PDB entry 1ZGO | X-ray diffraction, 1.40 A resolution | chains B and D of the 4 polymer chains in the assembly

Chain B (and D):
Name: Red fluorescent protein drFP583
From: Discosoma sp
Notes: chain D of this document is another copy of the same molecule, construct and numbering; everything in this record applies to it too
UniProtKB: Q9U6Y8 (DSRD_DISSP); aligned to UniProt positions 1-225 over residues 1-225
Sequence (223 residues; row label = number of the first residue in the row; note: 2 numbers in that range are skipped by the numbering (no residue carries them; nothing is unmodelled there)):
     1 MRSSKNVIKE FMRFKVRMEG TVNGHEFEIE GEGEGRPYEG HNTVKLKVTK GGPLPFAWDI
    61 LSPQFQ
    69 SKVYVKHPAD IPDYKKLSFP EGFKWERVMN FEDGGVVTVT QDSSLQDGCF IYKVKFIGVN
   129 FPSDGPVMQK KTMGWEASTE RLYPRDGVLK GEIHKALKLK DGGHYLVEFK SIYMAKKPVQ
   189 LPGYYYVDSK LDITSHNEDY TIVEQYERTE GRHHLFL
Not modelled in the structure: 1-5
Differences from the reference sequence: chromophore (66, 66, 66)
Modified positions: Gln66 ([2-(3-carbamoyl-1-imino-propyl)-4-(4-hydroxy-benzylidene)-5-oxo-4,5-dihydro-imidazol-1-yl]-acetic acid; CRQ)
Covalent attachments: covalent link Gln66-Ser69
UniProt features mapped onto this chain:
  - cross-link: Gln66 (2-iminomethyl-5-imidazolinone (Gln-Gly))

Chain B / chain D interface:
Contacting residue pairs (65):
  Glu100(B) - Arg153(D)  salt bridge
  Glu144(B) - Tyr192(D)
  Ala145(B) - Tyr192(D)
  Ala145(B) - Tyr194(D)  hydrogen bond (backbone-side chain)
  Ala145(B) - His222(D)
  Ser146(B) - Tyr194(D)
  Ser146(B) - His222(D)  hydrogen bond (backbone-side chain)
  Thr147(B) - Tyr194(D)
  Thr147(B) - His222(D)
  Arg149(B) - His162(D)  hydrogen bond (side chain-backbone)
  Arg149(B) - Lys163(D)  hydrogen bond (side chain-backbone)
  Arg149(B) - Ala164(D)
  Arg149(B) - Leu174(D)
  Tyr151(B) - Leu174(D)
  Arg153(B) - Glu100(D)  salt bridge
  Arg153(B) - His172(D)  hydrogen bond (side chain-backbone)
  Arg153(B) - Leu174(D)
  Glu160(B) - His162(D)
  Ile161(B) - His162(D)
  His162(B) - Arg149(D)  hydrogen bond (backbone-side chain)
  His162(B) - Glu160(D)
  His162(B) - Ile161(D)
  His162(B) - His162(D)  hydrogen bond
  His162(B) - Glu176(D)  salt bridge
  His162(B) - Tyr192(D)
  Lys163(B) - Arg149(D)  hydrogen bond (backbone-side chain)
  Ala164(B) - Arg149(D)
  Ala164(B) - Tyr192(D)
  His172(B) - Arg153(D)  hydrogen bond (backbone-side chain)
  His172(B) - Tyr192(D)
  Leu174(B) - Arg149(D)
  Leu174(B) - Tyr151(D)
  Leu174(B) - Arg153(D)
  Glu176(B) - His162(D)  salt bridge
  Glu176(B) - Glu176(D)
  Tyr192(B) - Glu144(D)
  Tyr192(B) - Ala145(D)
  Tyr192(B) - His162(D)
  Tyr192(B) - Ala164(D)
  Tyr192(B) - His172(D)
  Tyr194(B) - Ala145(D)  hydrogen bond (side chain-backbone)
  Tyr194(B) - Ser146(D)
  Tyr194(B) - Thr147(D)
  Asp196(B) - His222(D)
  Asp196(B) - Leu223(D)
  Asp196(B) - Phe224(D)
  Ser197(B) - His222(D)
  Ser197(B) - Phe224(D)
  Arg216(B) - Phe224(D)
  Glu218(B) - Phe224(D)
  Arg220(B) - Arg220(D)
  Arg220(B) - Leu223(D)
  His222(B) - Ala145(D)
  His222(B) - Ser146(D)  hydrogen bond (side chain-backbone)
  His222(B) - Thr147(D)
  His222(B) - Asp196(D)
  His222(B) - Ser197(D)
  Leu223(B) - Asp196(D)
  Leu223(B) - Arg220(D)
  Phe224(B) - Asp196(D)
  Phe224(B) - Ser197(D)
  Phe224(B) - Lys198(D)
  Phe224(B) - Arg216(D)
  Phe224(B) - Glu218(D)
  Leu225(B) - Lys198(D)
Other interface residues (no listed pair), chain B (29 interface residues in all): Lys198, Thr217
Other interface residues (no listed pair), chain D (29 interface residues in all): Thr217, Leu225

Summary:
The chain B/chain D interface involves 29 residues from each chain, with 11 hydrogen bonds and 4 salt bridges.
Polar pairs include Glu100(B)-Arg153(D), His162(B)-Glu176(D) and Ala145(B)-Tyr194(D).
Both chains are Red fluorescent protein drFP583 (Discosoma sp). Entry 1ZGO (High Resolution Crystal Structure
of the Discosoma Red Fluorescent Protein (DsRed)) was determined by X-ray diffraction together with 1ZGP and
1ZGQ from the same study.
